Entry 8Z2G (X-ray diffraction, 1.90 A resolution); this record covers chain A.

Chain A:
Name: Alpha/beta hydrolase family protein
Source organism: Saccharomonospora viridis
Notes: EC 3.1.1.74
Reference sequence: W0TJ64 (W0TJ64_9PSEU); residue numbers follow UniProt; this construct covers 47-304
Amino-acid sequence (263 residues; row label = number of the first residue in the row):
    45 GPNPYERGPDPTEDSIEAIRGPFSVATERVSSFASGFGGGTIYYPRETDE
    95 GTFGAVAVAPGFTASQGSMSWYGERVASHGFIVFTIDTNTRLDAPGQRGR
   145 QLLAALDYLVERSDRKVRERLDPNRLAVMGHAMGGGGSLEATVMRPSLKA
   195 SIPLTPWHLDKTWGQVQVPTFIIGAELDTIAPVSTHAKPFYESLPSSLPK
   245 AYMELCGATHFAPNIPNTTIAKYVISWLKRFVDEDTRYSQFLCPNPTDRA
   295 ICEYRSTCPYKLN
Disordered / not traced: 45, 305-307
Construct notes: expression tag (45-46, 305-307); engineered mutation His-123 (Gln in W0TJ64), Ala-138 (Gln in W0TJ64), Ala-176 (Ser in W0TJ64), His-202 (Asn in W0TJ64), Pro-226 (Ser in W0TJ64), Ser-228 (Arg in W0TJ64), Cys-250 (Asp in W0TJ64), Cys-296 (Glu in W0TJ64)
Cystine bridges: Cys-250/Cys-296, Cys-287/Cys-302
Small-molecule neighbours: 4-(2-hydroxyethyloxycarbonyl)benzoic acid (C9C): Gly-105, Phe-106, Ala-108, His-175, Ala-176, Met-177, Trp-201, Ile-224, His-254, Phe-255

Overview:
Ligands of chain A: 4-(2-hydroxyethyloxycarbonyl)benzoic acid.
Chain A is Alpha/beta hydrolase family protein (Saccharomonospora viridis); the structure, MHET bound form of
PET-degrading cutinase mutant Cut190*SS_S176A, was determined by X-ray diffraction together with 8Z2H, 8Z2I,
8Z2J and 8Z2K from the same study.
